PDB entry 6O7L | X-ray diffraction, 2.26 A resolution | chains C and D of the 4 polymer chains in the assembly

[Chain C]
Molecule: Nitrogenase molybdenum-iron protein alpha chain
From: Azotobacter vinelandii
Notes: EC 1.18.6.1
Reference sequence: P07328 (NIFD_AZOVI); residues 1-492 here = UniProt positions 1-492
Amino-acid sequence (492 residues; each row starts with the number of its first residue):
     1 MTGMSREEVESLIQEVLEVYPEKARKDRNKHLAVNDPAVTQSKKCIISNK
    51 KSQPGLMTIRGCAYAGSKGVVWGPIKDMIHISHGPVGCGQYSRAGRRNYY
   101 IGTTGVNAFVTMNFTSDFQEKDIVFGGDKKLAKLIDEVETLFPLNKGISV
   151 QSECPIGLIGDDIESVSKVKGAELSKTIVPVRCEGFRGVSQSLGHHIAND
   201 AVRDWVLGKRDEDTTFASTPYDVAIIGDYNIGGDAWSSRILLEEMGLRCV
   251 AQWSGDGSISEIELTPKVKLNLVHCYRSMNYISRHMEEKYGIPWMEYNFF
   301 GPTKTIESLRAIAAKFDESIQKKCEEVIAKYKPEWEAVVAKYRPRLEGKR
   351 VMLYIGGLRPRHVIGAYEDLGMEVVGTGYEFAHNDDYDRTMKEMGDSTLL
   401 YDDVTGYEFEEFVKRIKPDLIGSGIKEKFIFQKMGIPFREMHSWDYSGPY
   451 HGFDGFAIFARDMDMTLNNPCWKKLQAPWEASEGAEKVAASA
Not modelled in the structure: 1-3, 38-43, 482-492
Curated features (UniProtKB/Swiss-Prot):
  - binding site ([8Fe-7S] cluster): Cys62, Cys88, Cys154
  - binding site ([7Fe-Mo-9S-C-homocitryl] cluster): Cys275, His442
Bound ions: fe(8)-S(7) cluster Fe: Cys62, Cys88, Cys154 (shared with Cys70(D), Cys95(D), Cys153(D) of chain D); Fe ion near Cys275 (its only coordinating residue here)
Residues lining bound ligands:
  - fe(8)-S(7) cluster (CLF): Cys62, Tyr64, Pro85, Gly87, Cys88, Tyr91, Glu153, Cys154, Gly185
  - 3-hydroxy-3-carboxy-adipic acid (HCA): Ala65, Gly95, Arg96, Gln191, Gly424, Ile425, Lys426, Glu440, His442
  - ICS (iron-sulfur-molybdenum cluster with interstitial carbon): Val70, Arg96, His195, Tyr229, Ile231, Cys275, Ser278, Ile355, Gly356, Gly357, Leu358, Arg359, Pro360, Phe381, Met441, His442

[Chain D]
Molecule: Nitrogenase molybdenum-iron protein beta chain
From: Azotobacter vinelandii
Notes: EC 1.18.6.1
Reference sequence: P07329 (NIFK_AZOVI); residues 1-523 here = UniProt positions 1-523
Amino-acid sequence (523 residues; each row starts with the number of its first residue):
     1 MSQQVDKIKASYPLFLDQDYKDMLAKKRDGFEEKYPQDKIDEVFQWTTTK
    51 EYQELNFQREALTVNPAKACQPLGAVLCALGFEKTMPYVHGSQGCVAYFR
   101 SYFNRHFREPVSCVSDSMTEDAAVFGGQQNMKDGLQNCKATYKPDMIAVS
   151 TTCMAEVIGDDLNAFINNSKKEGFIPDEFPVPFAHTPAFVGSHVTGWDNM
   201 FEGIARYFTLKSMDDKVVGSNKKINIVPGFETYLGNFRVIKRMLSEMGVG
   251 YSLLSDPEEVLDTPADGQFRMYAGGTTQEEMKDAPNALNTVLLQPWHLEK
   301 TKKFVEGTWKHEVPKLNIPMGLDWTDEFLMKVSEISGQPIPASLTKERGR
   351 LVDMMTDSHTWLHGKRFALWGDPDFVMGLVKFLLELGCEPVHILCHNGNK
   401 RWKKAVDAILAASPYGKNATVYIGKDLWHLRSLVFTDKPDFMIGNSYGKF
   451 IQRDTLHKGKEFEVPLIRIGFPIFDRHHLHRSTTLGYEGAMQILTTLVNS
   501 ILERLDEETRGMQATDYNHDLVR
Not modelled in the structure: 1
Differences from the reference sequence: engineered mutation Ala188 (Ser in P07329)
Curated features (UniProtKB/Swiss-Prot):
  - binding site ([8Fe-7S] cluster): Cys70, Cys95, Cys153
Bound ions: fe(8)-S(7) cluster Fe: Cys70, Cys95, Cys153 (shared with Cys62(C), Cys88(C), Cys154(C) of chain C); Fe ion site 1: Arg108, Glu109 (shared with 2 residues of chain B); Fe ion site 2: Asp353, Asp357 (shared with 2 residues of chain B)
Residues lining bound ligands: fe(8)-S(7) cluster (CLF): Cys70, Pro72, Ser92, Gly94, Cys95, Tyr98, Phe99, Thr152, Cys153, Ala188
From the paper describing this entry:
  - mutagenesis - S188A: unchanged growth in response to diazotrophic growth conditions
  - mutagenesis - S188A: decreased catalytic activity

[Chain C / chain D interface]
Residue-residue contacts - 191 pairs, chain C then chain D:
  Val19(C) - Ala140(D)
  Tyr20(C) - Thr141(D)
  Pro21(C) - Asn137(D)
  Lys23(C) - Asp133(D)  salt bridge
  Ala24(C) - Asn137(D)
  Ser52(C) - Gln93(D)  hydrogen bond
  Ser52(C) - Ser117(D)
  Pro54(C) - Ser115(D)
  Pro54(C) - Asp116(D)
  Pro54(C) - Asn130(D)
  Pro54(C) - Gly134(D)
  Pro54(C) - Asn137(D)  hydrogen bond (backbone-side chain)
  Gly55(C) - Ser115(D)  hydrogen bond (backbone-backbone)
  Gly55(C) - Asp116(D)
  Gly55(C) - Gly134(D)
  Gly55(C) - Asn137(D)
  Gly55(C) - Cys138(D)
  Leu56(C) - Asn137(D)
  Leu56(C) - Thr141(D)
  Leu56(C) - Tyr142(D)  hydrogen bond (backbone-side chain)
  Met57(C) - Met86(D)  hydrophobic
  Met57(C) - Arg100(D)
  Met57(C) - Cys113(D)
  Met57(C) - Val114(D)  hydrophobic
  Met57(C) - Tyr142(D)
  Thr58(C) - Gln93(D)
  Arg60(C) - Gln93(D)
  Arg60(C) - Ala97(D)
  Gly61(C) - Gln93(D)  hydrogen bond (backbone-side chain)
  Gly61(C) - Gly94(D)
  Cys62(C) - Gly94(D)
  Tyr64(C) - Tyr98(D)
  Ala65(C) - Tyr98(D)
  Lys76(C) - Lys27(D)
  Lys76(C) - Glu32(D)  salt bridge
  Pro85(C) - Ala188(D)  hydrophobic
  Val86(C) - Pro66(D)  hydrophobic
  Val86(C) - Ala69(D)
  Val86(C) - Cys70(D)
  Gly87(C) - Cys70(D)
  Gln90(C) - Pro66(D)  hydrogen bond (side chain-backbone)
  Gln90(C) - Lys68(D)  hydrogen bond (side chain-backbone)
  Gln90(C) - Tyr102(D)
  Gln90(C) - Tyr447(D)  hydrogen bond (backbone-side chain)
  Tyr91(C) - Ala69(D)
  Tyr91(C) - Cys70(D)  hydrogen bond
  Tyr91(C) - Leu73(D)
  Tyr91(C) - Tyr98(D)  hydrophobic
  Tyr91(C) - Phe99(D)  hydrophobic
  Tyr91(C) - Tyr102(D)  hydrophobic
  Ser92(C) - Tyr98(D)
  Arg93(C) - Asn65(D)  hydrogen bond
  Arg93(C) - Tyr447(D)
  Arg93(C) - Phe450(D)
  Gly95(C) - Arg105(D)  hydrogen bond (backbone-side chain)
  Tyr99(C) - Ser11(D)
  Ile101(C) - Leu24(D)  hydrophobic
  Thr103(C) - Ile40(D)
  Thr104(C) - Arg453(D)
  Val106(C) - Ile40(D)
  Val106(C) - Val43(D)  hydrophobic
  Val106(C) - Phe44(D)  hydrophobic
  Asn107(C) - Lys34(D)
  Met112(C) - Val64(D)  hydrophobic
  Met112(C) - Asn65(D)
  Met112(C) - Trp428(D)  hydrophobic
  Asn113(C) - Thr63(D)
  Asn113(C) - Val64(D)
  Asn113(C) - Asn65(D)  hydrogen bond (backbone-backbone)
  Asn113(C) - Pro66(D)
  Phe114(C) - Thr63(D)
  Thr115(C) - Leu62(D)
  Thr115(C) - Thr63(D)  hydrogen bond (backbone-backbone)
  Ser116(C) - Ala61(D)
  Asp117(C) - Thr63(D)
  Asp117(C) - Lys68(D)  salt bridge
  Phe118(C) - Phe189(D)
  Gln119(C) - Phe189(D)
  Glu120(C) - Phe189(D)  hydrogen bond (backbone-backbone)
  Glu120(C) - Val190(D)
  Ile123(C) - Phe189(D)  hydrophobic
  Lys130(C) - Ala61(D)
  Leu134(C) - Ala61(D)
  Leu134(C) - Leu62(D)  hydrophobic
  Glu137(C) - Arg59(D)
  Glu137(C) - Glu60(D)  hydrogen bond (side chain-backbone)
  Glu137(C) - Ala61(D)  hydrogen bond (side chain-backbone)
  Glu137(C) - Leu62(D)  hydrogen bond (side chain-backbone)
  Val138(C) - Leu62(D)  hydrophobic
  Thr140(C) - Trp46(D)
  Leu141(C) - Tyr52(D)  hydrogen bond (backbone-side chain)
  Leu141(C) - Leu55(D)  hydrophobic
  Leu141(C) - Asn56(D)
  Leu141(C) - Arg59(D)
  Phe142(C) - Trp428(D)  hydrophobic
  Leu144(C) - Tyr35(D)  hydrophobic
  Leu144(C) - Lys39(D)
  Leu144(C) - Ile40(D)  hydrophobic
  Leu144(C) - Val43(D)  hydrophobic
  Lys146(C) - Glu32(D)
  Lys146(C) - Glu33(D)
  Lys146(C) - Tyr35(D)
  Cys154(C) - Ser92(D)  hydrogen bond
  Cys154(C) - Cys153(D)  hydrophobic
  Cys154(C) - Met154(D)  hydrophobic
  Pro155(C) - Cys153(D)  hydrophobic
  Leu158(C) - Ala123(D)  hydrophobic
  Leu158(C) - Met154(D)  hydrophobic
  Leu158(C) - Val157(D)  hydrophobic
  Ile159(C) - Val157(D)  hydrophobic
  Phe186(C) - Thr119(D)  hydrogen bond (backbone-side chain)
  Phe186(C) - Glu120(D)  hydrogen bond (backbone-backbone)
  Phe186(C) - Met154(D)  hydrophobic
  Arg187(C) - Glu120(D)
  Gly188(C) - Thr119(D)
  Gly188(C) - Glu120(D)  hydrogen bond (backbone-side chain)
  Val189(C) - Gln93(D)  hydrogen bond (backbone-side chain)
  Arg210(C) - Glu33(D)  salt bridge
  Gly232(C) - Ser11(D)
  Gly232(C) - Phe15(D)
  Gly233(C) - Phe15(D)
  Trp236(C) - Phe15(D)  hydrophobic
  Trp236(C) - Tyr20(D)
  Trp236(C) - Met23(D)
  Trp236(C) - Leu24(D)
  Ser237(C) - Tyr20(D)
  Arg239(C) - Met23(D)
  Arg239(C) - Lys27(D)
  Ile240(C) - Asp19(D)
  Ile240(C) - Tyr20(D)
  Ile240(C) - Met23(D)
  Glu243(C) - Met23(D)
  Arg248(C) - Phe31(D)
  Cys249(C) - Phe31(D)
  Val250(C) - Phe31(D)
  Gln252(C) - Lys27(D)
  Asp256(C) - Lys27(D)  salt bridge
  Ser258(C) - Glu32(D)
  Ser260(C) - Phe31(D)
  Ser260(C) - Glu32(D)
  Ser260(C) - Glu33(D)  hydrogen bond
  Glu261(C) - Lys27(D)  salt bridge
  Glu261(C) - Phe31(D)
  Glu261(C) - Glu32(D)
  Tyr331(C) - Ser2(D)
  Glu334(C) - Ser2(D)
  Glu334(C) - Gln3(D)  hydrogen bond (side chain-backbone)
  Ala337(C) - Val5(D)
  Lys341(C) - Val5(D)
  Gly406(C) - Tyr142(D)
  Tyr407(C) - Thr141(D)
  Tyr407(C) - Tyr142(D)  hydrogen bond (backbone-side chain)
  Glu410(C) - Phe269(D)
  Ile425(C) - Ser101(D)
  Ile425(C) - Asn104(D)
  Lys426(C) - Ala97(D)
  Lys426(C) - Arg100(D)  hydrogen bond (backbone-side chain)
  Lys426(C) - Ser101(D)
  Lys426(C) - Asn104(D)
  Phe429(C) - Asn104(D)
  Phe429(C) - Arg108(D)
  Phe429(C) - Glu109(D)
  Phe429(C) - Pro110(D)
  Ile430(C) - Pro110(D)  hydrophobic
  Ile430(C) - Phe269(D)  hydrophobic
  Lys433(C) - Glu109(D)  salt bridge
  Lys433(C) - Pro110(D)
  Lys433(C) - Thr263(D)  hydrogen bond (side chain-backbone)
  Lys433(C) - Ala265(D)
  Lys433(C) - Asp266(D)
  Lys433(C) - Gly267(D)  hydrogen bond (backbone-backbone)
  Lys433(C) - Gln268(D)  hydrogen bond (backbone-backbone)
  Met434(C) - Gly267(D)
  Met434(C) - Gln268(D)
  Met434(C) - Phe269(D)  hydrophobic
  Gly448(C) - Ala10(D)
  Gly448(C) - Ser11(D)  hydrogen bond (backbone-backbone)
  Pro449(C) - Ser11(D)
  Pro449(C) - Phe15(D)  hydrophobic
  Asp454(C) - Ser2(D)  hydrogen bond (side chain-backbone)
  Asp454(C) - Gln3(D)  hydrogen bond (backbone-side chain)
  Asp454(C) - Tyr20(D)  hydrogen bond
  Ala457(C) - Ile8(D)
  Ile458(C) - Gln3(D)
  Ile458(C) - Ile8(D)  hydrophobic
  Ile458(C) - Lys9(D)
  Arg461(C) - Ile8(D)  hydrogen bond (side chain-backbone)
  Arg461(C) - Ala10(D)
  Leu475(C) - Ala265(D)
  Leu475(C) - Asp266(D)
  Leu475(C) - Gly267(D)
Also at the interface, not in a pair above, chain C (111 interface residues in all): Gln53, Asp77, Ile81, Cys88, Gly105, Thr111, Lys133, Pro143, Ser190, Leu193, Phe216, Leu264, Lys330, Tyr342, Thr405, Gly435, Ser447
Also at the interface, not in a pair above, chain D (97 interface residues in all): Leu14, Lys26, Gln58, Ala67, Ser112, Met118, Gln129, Gln136, Ile158, Pro264, Met271, His396

[In short]
Chain C and chain D form an interface of 111 and 97 residues respectively, with 35 hydrogen bonds and 7 salt
bridges. Polar pairs include Lys23(C)-Asp133(D), Lys76(C)-Glu32(D) and Asp117(C)-Lys68(D). The paper reports
that S188A of chain D reduces catalytic activity; S188A of chain D leaves growth in response to diazotrophic
growth conditions unchanged.
Here chain C is Nitrogenase molybdenum-iron protein alpha chain and chain D is Nitrogenase molybdenum-iron
protein beta chain, both from Azotobacter vinelandii. Entry 6O7L (Nitrogenase MoFeP mutant S188A from
Azotobacter vinelandii in the dithionite reduced state after redox cycling) was determined by X-ray
diffraction, deposited together with 6O7M, 6O7N, 6O7O, 6O7P, 6O7Q, 6O7R and 6O7S.
